Entry 6XNV (X-ray diffraction, 2.40 A resolution); this record covers chains A and B.

# Chain A (and B)
Molecule: CBS domain-containing protein
From: Listeria monocytogenes
Notes: chain B of this document is another copy of the same molecule, construct and numbering; everything in this record applies to it too
UniProt: A0A1D2IWV8 (A0A1D2IWV8_LISMN); residue numbers follow UniProt; this construct covers 1-150
Amino-acid sequence (163 residues; each row starts with the number of its first residue; numbers below 1 keep their minus sign (Met-12 is residue -12)):
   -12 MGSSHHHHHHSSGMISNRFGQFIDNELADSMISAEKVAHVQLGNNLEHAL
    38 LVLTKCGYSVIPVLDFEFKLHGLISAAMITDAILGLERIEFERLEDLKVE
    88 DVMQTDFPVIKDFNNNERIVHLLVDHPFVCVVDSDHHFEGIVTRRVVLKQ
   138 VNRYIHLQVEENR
Unresolved in the structure: -12 to 11, 74, 146-150 (chain B: -12 to 11, 144-150)
Construct notes: initiating methionine (-12); expression tag (-11 to 0)
Residues lining bound ligands:
  - C-DI-AMP (2BA; (2R,3R,3aS,5R,7aR,9R,10R,10aS,12R,14aR)-2,9-bis(6-amino-9H-purin-9-yl)octahydro-2H,7H-difuro[3,2-d:3',2'-j][1,3,7,9,2,8 ]tetraoxadiphosphacyclododecine-3,5,10,12-tetrol 5,12-dioxide), molecule 1: Lys23, Val24, Ala25, Gly44, Tyr45, Ser46, Val47, Ile48, Pro114, Phe115, Ile128, Thr130, Arg131, Arg132
  - C-DI-AMP (2BA), molecule 2: Val111, Asp112, Pro114, Arg131
Reported in the primary citation:
  - binding site for C-DI-AMP: Ile19, Tyr45, Ser46, Val47, Phe115, Ile128, Thr130, Arg131, Arg132
  - mutagenesis - T130I: increased growth in response to in the absence of c-di-AMP
  - mutagenesis - H35Y, L38H, D68V, G72R, V86E: increased growth

# How chain A and chain B interact
Pairs across the interface (37; chain A residue first):
  Leu38(A) - Leu71(B)  hydrophobic
  Leu38(A) - Ile76(B)  hydrophobic
  Thr41(A) - Ala64(B)
  Thr41(A) - Thr67(B)
  Thr41(A) - Asp68(B)
  Ala63(A) - Ala63(B)  hydrophobic
  Thr67(A) - Thr41(B)
  Asp68(A) - Thr41(B)
  Ile76(A) - Leu38(B)  hydrophobic
  Phe78(A) - Leu37(B)  hydrophobic
  Phe78(A) - Phe78(B)  hydrophobic
  Phe78(A) - Leu81(B)  hydrophobic
  Leu81(A) - Phe78(B)  hydrophobic
  Glu104(A) - Ile142(B)
  Glu104(A) - His143(B)
  Val107(A) - Val138(B)  hydrophobic
  Val107(A) - Asn139(B)
  His108(A) - Asn139(B)  hydrogen bond
  Leu110(A) - Leu135(B)
  Val111(A) - Arg132(B)  hydrogen bond (backbone-side chain)
  Val111(A) - Leu135(B)
  Val111(A) - Lys136(B)
  Val111(A) - Asn139(B)
  Asp112(A) - Arg132(B)  salt bridge
  Arg131(A) - Leu135(B)
  Arg132(A) - Val111(B)  hydrogen bond (side chain-backbone)
  Arg132(A) - Asp112(B)  salt bridge
  Val134(A) - Leu135(B)  hydrophobic
  Leu135(A) - Leu110(B)
  Leu135(A) - Val111(B)
  Leu135(A) - Arg131(B)
  Leu135(A) - Leu135(B)  hydrophobic
  Lys136(A) - Val111(B)
  Val138(A) - Val107(B)  hydrophobic
  Val138(A) - Val138(B)  hydrophobic
  Asn139(A) - Val107(B)
  Asn139(A) - His108(B)  hydrogen bond
Also at the interface, not in a pair above, chain A (27 interface residues in all): Glu34, Ser46, Ala64, Leu71, Ile142, His143
Also at the interface, not in a pair above, chain B (28 interface residues in all): Glu34, Ser46, Glu104, Val134

# Overview
27 residues of chain A face 28 of chain B across their interface, with 4 hydrogen bonds and 2 salt bridges.
Among the polar pairs are Asp112(A)-Arg132(B), His108(A)-Asn139(B) and Val111(A)-Arg132(B). From the paper: a
binding site for C-DI-AMP at Ile19(A), Tyr45(A) and Ser46(A) among others; H35Y, L38H and D68V of chain A,
among others, increase growth; 6 substitutions were tested in all.
Chain A and chain B are both CBS domain-containing protein (Listeria monocytogenes); the structure, Crystal
structure of listeria monocytogenes cbpb protein (LMO1009) in complex with C-di-amp, was determined by X-ray
diffraction together with 6XNU from the same study.
